3AZG - chains B and J of the 10 polymer chains in the assembly; structure by X-ray diffraction, 2.40 A resolution.

[Chain B]
Name: Histone H4
Organism: Homo sapiens
Reference sequence: P62805 (H4_HUMAN); residues 0-102 here correspond to UniProt positions 1-103 (UniProt number = residue number + 1)
Chain sequence (106 residues; numbered -3 to 102; the number before each row is that of its first residue; numbers below 1 keep their minus sign (Gly-3 is residue -3)):
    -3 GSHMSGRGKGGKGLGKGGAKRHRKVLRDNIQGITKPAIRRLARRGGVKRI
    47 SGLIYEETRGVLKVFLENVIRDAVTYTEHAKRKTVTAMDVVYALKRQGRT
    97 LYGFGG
Unresolved in the structure: -3 to 24
Differences from the reference sequence: expression tag (-3 to -1)
UniProt features mapped onto this chain:
  - DNA-binding region: Lys16 to Lys20
  - modified residue: Ser1 (N-acetylserine), Arg3 (Asymmetric dimethylarginine), Lys5 (N6-(2-hydroxyisobutyryl)lysine), Lys8 (N6-(2-hydroxyisobutyryl)lysine), Lys12 (N6-(2-hydroxyisobutyryl)lysine), Lys16 (N6-(2-hydroxyisobutyryl)lysine), Lys20 (N6,N6,N6-trimethyllysine), Lys31 (N6-(2-hydroxyisobutyryl)lysine), Lys44 (N6-(2-hydroxyisobutyryl)lysine), Ser47 (Phosphoserine), Tyr51 (Phosphotyrosine), Lys59 (N6-(2-hydroxyisobutyryl)lysine), Lys77 (N6-(2-hydroxyisobutyryl)lysine), Lys79 (N6-(2-hydroxyisobutyryl)lysine), Thr80 (Phosphothreonine), Tyr88 (Phosphotyrosine), Lys91 (N6-(2-hydroxyisobutyryl)lysine)
  - cross-link (Glycyl lysine isopeptide (Lys-Gly)): Lys12 (interchain with G-Cter in SUMO2), Lys20 (interchain with G-Cter in SUMO2), Lys31 (interchain with G-Cter in SUMO2), Lys59 (interchain with G-Cter in SUMO2), Lys79 (interchain with G-Cter in SUMO2), Lys91 (interchain with G-Cter in SUMO2)

[Chain J]
Molecule: 146-nt DNA strand
Sequence (146 nucleotides; numbered 147 to 292; the number before each row is that of its first residue):
   147 ATCAATATCCACCTGCAGATTCTACCAAAAGTGTATTTGGAAACTGCTCC
   197 ATCAAAAGGCATGTTCAGCTGAATTCAGCTGAACATGCCTTTTGATGGAG
   247 CAGTTTCCAAATACACTTTTGGTAGAATCTGCAGGTGGATATTGAT
Unresolved in the structure: 147
Metal / ion sites: Mn2+ site 1 near DG186 (its only coordinating residue here); Mn2+ site 2 near DG217 (its only coordinating residue here); Mn2+ site 3 near DG280 (its only coordinating residue here)

[How chain B and chain J interact]
Residue-residue contacts - 11 pairs, chain B then chain J:
  Arg35(B) - DA228(J)  salt bridge to the phosphate
  Arg45(B) - DG227(J)  sugar contact
  Arg45(B) - DA228(J)  phosphate contact
  Ile46(B) - DG227(J)  sugar contact
  Ile46(B) - DA228(J)  hydrogen bond to the phosphate
  Ser47(B) - DG227(J)  phosphate contact
  Gly48(B) - DG227(J)  hydrogen bond to the phosphate
  Arg78(B) - DA248(J)  sugar contact
  Lys79(B) - DC247(J)  salt bridge to the phosphate
  Lys79(B) - DA248(J)  hydrogen bond to the phosphate
  Thr80(B) - DA248(J)  hydrogen bond to the phosphate
Interface residues without a listed pair, chain B (12 interface residues in all): Arg39, Lys44, Tyr51, Lys77
Interface residues without a listed pair, chain J (6 interface residues in all): DT226, DA229

[In short]
12 residues of chain B face 6 of chain J across their interface; the contacts include 4 hydrogen bonds and 2
salt bridges. Polar contacts include Ile46(B)-DA228(J), Gly48(B)-DG227(J) and Lys79(B)-DA248(J). From UniProt:
a DNA-binding region on chain B.
Chain B is Histone H4 (Homo sapiens) and chain J is a 146-nt DNA strand; the structure, Crystal Structure of
Human Nucleosome Core Particle Containing H3K115Q mutation, was determined by X-ray diffraction together with
3AYW, 3AZE, 3AZF, 3AZH, 3AZJ, 3AZK and 3 further entries from the same study.
